1UH2 - chain A; structure by X-ray diffraction, 2.00 A resolution.

Chain A:
Protein: alpha-amylase I
From: Thermoactinomyces vulgaris
Notes: EC 3.2.1.1
Amino-acid sequence (637 residues; row label = number of the first residue in the row):
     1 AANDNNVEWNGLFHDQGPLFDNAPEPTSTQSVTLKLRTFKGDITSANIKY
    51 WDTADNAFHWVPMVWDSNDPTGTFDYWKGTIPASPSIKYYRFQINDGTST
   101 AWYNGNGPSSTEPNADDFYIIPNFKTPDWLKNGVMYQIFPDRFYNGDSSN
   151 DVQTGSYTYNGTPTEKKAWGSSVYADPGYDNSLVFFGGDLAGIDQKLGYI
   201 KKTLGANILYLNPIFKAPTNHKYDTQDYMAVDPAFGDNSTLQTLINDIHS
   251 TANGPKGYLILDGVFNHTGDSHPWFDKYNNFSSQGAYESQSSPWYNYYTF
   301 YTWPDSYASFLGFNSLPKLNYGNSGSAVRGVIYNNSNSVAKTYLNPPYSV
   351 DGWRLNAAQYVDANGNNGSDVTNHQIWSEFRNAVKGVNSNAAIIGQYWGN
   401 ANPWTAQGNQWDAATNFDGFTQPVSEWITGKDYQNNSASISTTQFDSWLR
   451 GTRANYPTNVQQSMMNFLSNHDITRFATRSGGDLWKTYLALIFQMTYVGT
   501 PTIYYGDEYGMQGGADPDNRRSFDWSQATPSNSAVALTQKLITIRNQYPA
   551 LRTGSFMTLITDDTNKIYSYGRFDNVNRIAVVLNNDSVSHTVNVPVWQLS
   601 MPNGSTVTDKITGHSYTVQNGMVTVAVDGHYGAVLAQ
Sequence notes: engineered mutation Asn356 (Asp385 in 1648826), Gln396 (Glu425 in 1648826)
Ion coordination: Ca2+ site 1: Ala2, Asp4, Asn6, Asp42, Asp96; Ca2+ site 2: Asn145, Asp147, Asn150, Asp151, Gly187, Asp189; Ca2+ site 3: Asp276, Asn279, Phe281, Ser283, Glu288

Overview:
Ala2, Asp4, Asn6, Asp42 and Asp96 coordinate Ca2+ site 1. Asn145, Asp147, Asn150, Asp151, Gly187 and Asp189
form the Ca2+ site 2.
Chain A is alpha-amylase I (Thermoactinomyces vulgaris); the structure, Thermoactinomyces vulgaris R-47
alpha-amylase/malto-hexaose complex, was determined by X-ray diffraction (same publication as 1UH3 and 1UH4).
